Entry 4HRY (X-ray diffraction, 1.50 A resolution); this record covers chain A.

== Chain A ==
Protein: Hydrolase, alpha/beta fold family protein
Organism: Arabidopsis thaliana
UniProt: Q9SZU7 (Q9SZU7_ARATH); numbering as in UniProt (aligned over 1-270)
Sequence (288 residues; numbered -17 to 270; the number before each row is that of its first residue; numbers below 1 keep their minus sign (His-17 is residue -17)):
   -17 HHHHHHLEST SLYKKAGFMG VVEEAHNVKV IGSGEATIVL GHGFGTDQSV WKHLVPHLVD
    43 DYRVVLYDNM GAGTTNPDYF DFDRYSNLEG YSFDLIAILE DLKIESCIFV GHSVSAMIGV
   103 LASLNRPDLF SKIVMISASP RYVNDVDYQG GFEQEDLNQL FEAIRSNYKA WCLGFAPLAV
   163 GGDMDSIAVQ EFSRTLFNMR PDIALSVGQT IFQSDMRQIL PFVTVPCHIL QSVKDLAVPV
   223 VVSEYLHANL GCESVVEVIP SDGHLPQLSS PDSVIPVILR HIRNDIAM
Disordered / not traced: -17 to 1, 270
Differences from the reference sequence: expression tag (-17 to 0)
Ion coordination: Na+: His229, Leu232, Cys234, Ser236
Ligand contacts: tris(hydroxyethyl)aminomethane (TAM): Phe26, Ser95, Tyr124, Phe157, Ala161, Gly190, Ile193, Phe194, Leu218, Ala219, His246
What the authors report for this chain:
  - catalytic residues: Ser95, Asp217, His246
  - contacts within the chain: Asp217-His246, Ser119-His246 (backbone contact)
  - specificity-determining residues: Ser119, Tyr124
  - specificity-determining residues: Gly53, Ser188 (by similarity / conservation)

== Overview ==
Bound to chain A: tris(hydroxyethyl)aminomethane. The Na+ site is built by His229, Leu232, Cys234 and Ser236.
From the paper: catalytic residues Ser95, Asp217 and His246; specificity determinants Ser119, Tyr124 and Gly53
among others.
Chain A is Hydrolase, alpha/beta fold family protein (Arabidopsis thaliana); the structure, The structure of
Arabidopsis thaliana KAI2, was determined by X-ray diffraction together with 4HRX and 4HTA from the same
study.
